1DP0 - chains A and D of the 4 polymer chains in the assembly; structure by X-ray diffraction, 1.70 A resolution.

Chain A (and D):
Name: Beta-galactosidase
From: Escherichia coli
Notes: EC 3.2.1.23; chain D of this document is another copy of the same molecule, construct and numbering; everything in this record applies to it too
Reference sequence: P00722 (BGAL_ECOLI); numbering as in UniProt (aligned over 9-1023)
Sequence (1023 residues; row label = number of the first residue in the row):
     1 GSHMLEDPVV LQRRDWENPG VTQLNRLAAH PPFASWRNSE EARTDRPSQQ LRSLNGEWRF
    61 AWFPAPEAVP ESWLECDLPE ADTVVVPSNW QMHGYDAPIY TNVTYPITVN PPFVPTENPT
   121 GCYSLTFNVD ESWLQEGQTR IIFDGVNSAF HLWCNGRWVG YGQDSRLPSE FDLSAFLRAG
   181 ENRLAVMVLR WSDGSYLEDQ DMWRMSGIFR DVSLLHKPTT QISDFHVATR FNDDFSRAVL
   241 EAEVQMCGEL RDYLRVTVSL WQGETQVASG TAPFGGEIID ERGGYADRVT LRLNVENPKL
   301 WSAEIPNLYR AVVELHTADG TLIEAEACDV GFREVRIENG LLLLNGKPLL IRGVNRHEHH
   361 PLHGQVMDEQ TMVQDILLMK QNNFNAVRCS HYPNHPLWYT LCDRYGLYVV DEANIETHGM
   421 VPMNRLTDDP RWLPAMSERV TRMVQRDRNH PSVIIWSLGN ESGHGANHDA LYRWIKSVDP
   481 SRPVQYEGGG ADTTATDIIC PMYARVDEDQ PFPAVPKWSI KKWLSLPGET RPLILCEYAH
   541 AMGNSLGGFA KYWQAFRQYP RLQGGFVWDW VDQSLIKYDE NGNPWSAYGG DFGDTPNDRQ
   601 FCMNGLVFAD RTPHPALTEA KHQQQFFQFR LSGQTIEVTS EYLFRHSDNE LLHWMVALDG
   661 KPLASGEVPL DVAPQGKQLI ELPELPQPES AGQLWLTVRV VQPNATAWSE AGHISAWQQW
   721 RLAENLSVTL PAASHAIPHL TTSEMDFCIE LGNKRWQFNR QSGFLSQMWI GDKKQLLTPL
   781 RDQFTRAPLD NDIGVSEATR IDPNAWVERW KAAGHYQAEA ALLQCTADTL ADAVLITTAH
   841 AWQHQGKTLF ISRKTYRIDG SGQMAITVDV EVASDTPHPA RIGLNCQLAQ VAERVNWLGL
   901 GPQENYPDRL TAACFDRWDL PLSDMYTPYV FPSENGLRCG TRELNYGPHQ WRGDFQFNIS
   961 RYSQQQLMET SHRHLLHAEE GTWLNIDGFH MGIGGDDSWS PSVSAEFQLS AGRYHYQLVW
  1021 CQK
Unresolved in the structure: 1-12
Sequence notes: cloning artifact (1-8)
Bound ions: Mg2+ site 1: Asp15, Asn18, Val21, Gln163, Asp193; Na+ site 1: Asp201, Phe601, Asn604; Mg2+ site 2: Glu416, His418, Glu461; Na+ site 2: Phe556, Tyr559, Leu562; Na+ site 3 near Asn597 (its only coordinating residue here); Na+ site 4: Ser647, Glu650, Leu670 (together with dimethyl sulfoxide); Mg2+ site 3 near Gln718 (its only coordinating residue here); Na+ site 5: Pro932, Leu967, Thr970

Interface between chain A and chain D:
Contacting residue pairs (82; chain A residue first):
  Arg13(A) with Arg13(D); Asp15(D), salt bridge; Leu24(D)
  Asp15(A) with Arg13(D), salt bridge
  Asn18(A) with Leu24(D)
  Gly20(A) with Gly20(D)
  Val21(A) with Val21(D), hydrophobic
  Leu24(A) with Arg13(D); Asn18(D)
  Arg26(A) with Arg431(D), hydrogen bond (backbone-side chain)
  Leu27(A) with Arg431(D)
  Ala28(A) with Arg431(D)
  Val103(A) with Arg282(D)
  Ile278(A) with Pro513(D); Ala514(D)
  Ile279(A) with Pro422(D), hydrophobic; Asn424(D); Ala514(D); Val515(D)
  Asp280(A) with Pro422(D); Met423(D), hydrogen bond (side chain-backbone); Asn424(D), hydrogen bond (side chain-backbone); Gly463(D); Val515(D)
  Glu281(A) with Met423(D); Val515(D)
  Arg282(A) with Val103(D); His418(D), hydrogen bond (side chain-backbone); Gly419(D), hydrogen bond (side chain-backbone); Met420(D), hydrogen bond (side chain-backbone); Val421(D); Pro422(D); Met423(D)
  Gly283(A) with Pro422(D)
  Gly284(A) with Pro422(D)
  Tyr285(A) with Pro422(D), hydrophobic; Asn424(D), hydrogen bond; Arg425(D)
  Asp287(A) with Arg425(D), salt bridge
  His418(A) with Arg282(D), hydrogen bond (backbone-side chain)
  Gly419(A) with Arg282(D), hydrogen bond (backbone-side chain)
  Met420(A) with Arg282(D), hydrogen bond (backbone-side chain)
  Val421(A) with Arg282(D)
  Pro422(A) with Ile279(D), hydrophobic; Asp280(D); Arg282(D); Gly283(D); Gly284(D); Tyr285(D), hydrophobic
  Met423(A) with Asp280(D), hydrogen bond (backbone-side chain); Glu281(D); Arg282(D)
  Asn424(A) with Ile279(D); Asp280(D), hydrogen bond (backbone-side chain); Tyr285(D), hydrogen bond
  Arg425(A) with Tyr285(D); Asp287(D), salt bridge
  Pro430(A) with Gln445(D)
  Arg431(A) with Arg26(D), hydrogen bond (side chain-backbone); Ala28(D)
  Leu433(A) with Ser437(D)
  Pro434(A) with Pro434(D), hydrophobic
  Thr441(A) with Pro430(D)
  Gln445(A) with Pro430(D)
  Gly463(A) with Asp280(D)
  Ala466(A) with Trp474(D); Val478(D), hydrophobic
  Asp469(A) with Arg473(D); Ser477(D), hydrogen bond
  Ala470(A) with Ala470(D)
  Arg473(A) with Asp469(D); Arg473(D); Thr494(D)
  Trp474(A) with Ala466(D)
  Ser477(A) with Asp469(D), hydrogen bond
  Val478(A) with Ala466(D), hydrophobic
  Thr494(A) with Arg473(D)
  Ala514(A) with Ile278(D); Ile279(D)
  Val515(A) with Ile279(D); Asp280(D); Glu281(D)
Also at the interface, not in a pair above, chain A (52 interface residues in all): Gln23, Ala286, Asp428, Ser437, Asn467, Leu471, Glu487, Pro513
Also at the interface, not in a pair above, chain D (52 interface residues in all): Leu27, Ala286, Asp428, Leu433, Thr441, Asn467, Leu471, Glu487, Lys517

Overview:
Chain A and chain D each contribute 52 residues to their interface, with 16 hydrogen bonds and 4 salt bridges.
Polar pairs include Arg13(A)-Asp15(D), Asp287(A)-Arg425(D) and Arg26(A)-Arg431(D). Asp15(A), Asn18(A),
Val21(A), Gln163(A) and Asp193(A) coordinate Mg2+ site 1. Asp201(A), Phe601(A) and Asn604(A) coordinate Na+
site 1.
Both chains are Beta-galactosidase (Escherichia coli). Entry 1DP0 (E. coli beta-galactosidase at 1.7 angstrom)
was determined by X-ray diffraction together with 1F4A, 1F4H and 4V41 from the same study.
